Entry 6QEV (X-ray diffraction, 2.70 A resolution); this record covers chains B and D.

# Chain B
Molecule: PEGA domain-containing protein, EngBF DARPin fusion B6 complex
From: Bifidobacterium longum
UniProtKB: A0A414FD23 (A0A414FD23_BIFLN); residue numbers follow UniProt; this construct covers 340-1521
Amino-acid sequence (1357 residues; numbered 334 to 1690; the number before each row is that of its first residue):
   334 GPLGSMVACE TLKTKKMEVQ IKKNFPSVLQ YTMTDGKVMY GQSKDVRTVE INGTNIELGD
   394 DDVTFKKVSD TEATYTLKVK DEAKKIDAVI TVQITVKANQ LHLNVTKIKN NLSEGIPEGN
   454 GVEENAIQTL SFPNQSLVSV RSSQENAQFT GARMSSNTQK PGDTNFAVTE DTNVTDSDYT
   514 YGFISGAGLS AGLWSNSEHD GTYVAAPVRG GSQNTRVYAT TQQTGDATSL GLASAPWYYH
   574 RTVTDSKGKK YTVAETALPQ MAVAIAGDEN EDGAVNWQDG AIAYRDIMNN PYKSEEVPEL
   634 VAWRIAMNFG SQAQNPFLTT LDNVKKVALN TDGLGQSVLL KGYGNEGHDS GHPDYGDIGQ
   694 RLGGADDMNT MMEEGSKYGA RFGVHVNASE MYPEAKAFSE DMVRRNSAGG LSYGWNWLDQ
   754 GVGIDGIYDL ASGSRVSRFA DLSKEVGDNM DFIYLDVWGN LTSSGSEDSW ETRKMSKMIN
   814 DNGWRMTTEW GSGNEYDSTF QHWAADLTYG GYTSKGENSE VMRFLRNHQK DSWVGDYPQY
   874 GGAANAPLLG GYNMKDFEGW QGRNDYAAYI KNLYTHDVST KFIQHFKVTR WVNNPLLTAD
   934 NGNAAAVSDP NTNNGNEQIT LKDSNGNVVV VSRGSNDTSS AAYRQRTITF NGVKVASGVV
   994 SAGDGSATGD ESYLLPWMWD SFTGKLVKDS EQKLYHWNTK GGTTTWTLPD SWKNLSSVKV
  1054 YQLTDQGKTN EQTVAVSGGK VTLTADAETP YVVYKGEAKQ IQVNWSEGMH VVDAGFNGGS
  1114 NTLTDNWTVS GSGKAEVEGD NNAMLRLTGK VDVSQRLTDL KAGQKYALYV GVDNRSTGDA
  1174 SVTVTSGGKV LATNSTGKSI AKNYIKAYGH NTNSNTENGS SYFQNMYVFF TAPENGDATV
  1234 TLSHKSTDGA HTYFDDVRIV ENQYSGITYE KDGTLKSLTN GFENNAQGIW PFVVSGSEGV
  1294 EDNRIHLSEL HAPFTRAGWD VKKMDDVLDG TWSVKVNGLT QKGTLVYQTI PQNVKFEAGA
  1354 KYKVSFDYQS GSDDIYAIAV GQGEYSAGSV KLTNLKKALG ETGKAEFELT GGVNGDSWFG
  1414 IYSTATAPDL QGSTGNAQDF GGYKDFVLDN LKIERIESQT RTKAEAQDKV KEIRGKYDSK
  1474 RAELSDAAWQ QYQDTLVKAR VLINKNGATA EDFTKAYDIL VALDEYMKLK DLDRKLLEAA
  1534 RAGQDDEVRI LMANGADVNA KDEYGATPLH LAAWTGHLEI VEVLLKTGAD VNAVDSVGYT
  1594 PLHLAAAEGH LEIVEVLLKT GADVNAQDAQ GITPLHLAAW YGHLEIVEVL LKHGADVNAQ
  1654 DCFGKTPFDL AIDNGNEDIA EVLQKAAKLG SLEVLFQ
Disordered / not traced: 334-338, 1685-1690
Differences from the reference sequence: expression tag (334-339); conflict C342 (Ser in A0A414FD23), R1309 (Gln in A0A414FD23)
Disulfides: C342-C1655
Bound ions: Mn2+ site 1: D601, N603, D605, A607, D612; Mn2+ site 2: D752, H1299; Mn2+ site 3: G1108, N1135, A1136, D1248; Mn2+ site 4: G1274, D1322, W1325, D1442

# Chain D
Molecule: Pro-lys-ser-ile-arg-ile-gly-pro-gly-gln-ala-phe-tyr-ala-dpr
Amino-acid sequence (15 residues; each row starts with the number of its first residue):
     1 PKSIRIGPGQ AFYAP
Modified / non-standard residues: P15 (D-proline; DPR)
Covalently attached groups: covalent link P1-P15

# How chain B and chain D interact
Residue-residue contacts (40; chain B residue first):
  Y1557(B) - P8(D)
  Y1557(B) - G9(D)
  A1559(B) - P8(D)  hydrophobic
  L1564(B) - P8(D)  hydrophobic
  W1567(B) - R5(D)
  W1567(B) - I6(D)  hydrogen bond (side chain-backbone)
  W1567(B) - G7(D)
  W1567(B) - P8(D)
  D1588(B) - P8(D)
  D1588(B) - G9(D)  hydrogen bond (side chain-backbone)
  S1589(B) - G9(D)
  V1590(B) - G9(D)
  V1590(B) - A11(D)
  Y1592(B) - I6(D)
  Y1592(B) - G7(D)
  Y1592(B) - Q10(D)  hydrogen bond (side chain-backbone)
  Y1592(B) - A11(D)
  Y1592(B) - F12(D)  hydrogen bond (side chain-backbone)
  A1600(B) - I6(D)  hydrophobic
  E1601(B) - R5(D)  salt bridge
  Q1623(B) - A11(D)
  Q1623(B) - F12(D)
  Q1623(B) - Y13(D)  hydrogen bond (side chain-backbone)
  I1625(B) - F12(D)  hydrophobic
  I1625(B) - Y13(D)  hydrophobic
  L1630(B) - I6(D)  hydrophobic
  L1630(B) - F12(D)  hydrophobic
  W1633(B) - K2(D)
  W1633(B) - F12(D)
  Y1634(B) - S3(D)  hydrogen bond (side chain-backbone)
  Y1634(B) - I4(D)
  Y1634(B) - R5(D)
  Y1634(B) - I6(D)
  Y1634(B) - F12(D)  hydrophobic
  D1654(B) - Y13(D)  hydrogen bond
  F1656(B) - Y13(D)
  K1658(B) - K2(D)
  K1658(B) - Y13(D)
  L1663(B) - K2(D)
  D1666(B) - K2(D)  salt bridge
Interface residues without a listed pair, chain B (21 interface residues in all): L1597

# Overview
Chain B and chain D form an interface of 21 and 12 residues respectively, with 7 hydrogen bonds and 2 salt
bridges. Polar contacts include E1601(B)-R5(D), D1666(B)-K2(D) and W1567(B)-I6(D). The Mn2+ site 1 is built by
D601(B), N603(B), D605(B), A607(B) and D612(B).
Chain B is PEGA domain-containing protein, EngBF DARPin fusion B6 complex (Bifidobacterium longum) and chain D
is Pro-lys-ser-ile-arg-ile-gly-pro-gly-gln-ala-phe-tyr-ala-dpr; the structure, EngBF DARPin Fusion 4b B6, was
determined by X-ray diffraction (same publication as 6QEP, 6QFK, 6QFO and 6SH9).
